PDB entry 9B1B | electron microscopy, 2.30 A resolution | chains B and C of the 4 polymer chains in the assembly

== Chain B ==
Molecule: viral protein 3
From: enterovirus D68
UniProt: A0A097BW12 (A0A097BW12_9ENTO); residues 1-247 here correspond to UniProt positions 318-564 (UniProt number = residue number + 317)
Chain sequence (247 residues; numbered 1 to 247; the number before each row is that of its first residue):
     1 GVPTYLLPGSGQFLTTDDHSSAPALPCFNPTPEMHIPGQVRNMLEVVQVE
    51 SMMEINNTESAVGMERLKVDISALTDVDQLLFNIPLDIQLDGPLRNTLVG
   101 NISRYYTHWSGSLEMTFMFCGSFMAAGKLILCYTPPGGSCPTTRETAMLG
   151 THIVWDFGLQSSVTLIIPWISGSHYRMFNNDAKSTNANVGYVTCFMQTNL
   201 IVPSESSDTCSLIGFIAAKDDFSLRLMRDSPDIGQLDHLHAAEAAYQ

== Chain C ==
Molecule: viral protein 2
From: enterovirus D68
UniProt: A0A0A7X639 (A0A0A7X639_9ENTO); residues 1-248 here correspond to UniProt positions 70-317 (UniProt number = residue number + 69)
Chain sequence (248 residues; numbered 1 to 248; the number before each row is that of its first residue):
     1 SPSAEACGYSDRVLQLKLGNSAIVTQEAANYCCAYGEWPNYLPDHEAVAI
    51 DKPTQPETATDRFYTLKSVKWETGSTGWWWKLPDALNNIGMFGQNVQHHY
   101 LYRSGFLIHVQCNATKFHQGALLVVAIPEHQRGAHNTNTSPGFDDIMKGE
   151 EGGTFNHPYVLDDGTSLACATIFPHQWINLRTNNSATIVLPWMNAAPMDF
   201 PLRHNQWTLAIIPVVPLGTRTTSSMVPITVSIAPMCCEFNGLRHAITQ
Disordered / not traced: 1-9, 248

== Interface between chain B and chain C ==
Contacting residue pairs (76):
  M34(B) with E46(C); N194(C); A195(C); A196(C); P197(C)
  H35(B) with E37(C), salt bridge; E46(C), hydrogen bond (backbone-side chain)
  P37(B) with Y35(C), hydrophobic; E37(C); P191(C), hydrophobic; W192(C); M193(C)
  G38(B) with Y35(C)
  V49(B) with T171(C); I172(C), hydrophobic
  E50(B) with T171(C), hydrogen bond (backbone-side chain)
  S51(B) with A168(C); T171(C)
  M52(B) with L167(C); A168(C), hydrogen bond (backbone-backbone); W177(C), hydrophobic
  E54(B) with Y159(C), hydrogen bond
  G63(B) with Y159(C)
  M64(B) with P158(C), hydrophobic; Y159(C); L167(C), hydrophobic; I212(C), hydrophobic; P213(C)
  R66(B) with Y159(C)
  K68(B) with V214(C); P216(C)
  N96(B) with S166(C), hydrogen bond; A168(C); C169(C)
  T97(B) with C169(C)
  L98(B) with C169(C); I172(C), hydrophobic
  M118(B) with W177(C), hydrophobic; N179(C)
  F119(B) with N179(C), hydrogen bond (backbone-side chain); R181(C)
  C120(B) with Q119(C); N179(C); V215(C), hydrophobic
  G121(B) with Q119(C); R181(C)
  S122(B) with K116(C); F117(C); H118(C); Q119(C); R181(C), hydrogen bond (backbone-side chain)
  F123(B) with K116(C), hydrogen bond (backbone-backbone); R181(C)
  M124(B) with K116(C), hydrogen bond (backbone-backbone); F117(C), hydrophobic
  A125(B) with R181(C), hydrogen bond (backbone-side chain)
  F157(B) with R181(C)
  G158(B) with R181(C), hydrogen bond (backbone-side chain)
  S161(B) with T182(C)
  P203(B) with F117(C), hydrophobic; R220(C), hydrogen bond (backbone-side chain)
  S204(B) with R220(C), hydrogen bond (backbone-side chain)
  E205(B) with F117(C); T219(C); R220(C), hydrogen bond (backbone-backbone); T221(C), hydrogen bond (backbone-backbone)
  S206(B) with F117(C); R220(C), hydrogen bond (backbone-side chain)
  S207(B) with Q119(C); R220(C)
  D208(B) with R220(C), salt bridge
  T209(B) with Q119(C), hydrogen bond (backbone-side chain)
  C210(B) with Q119(C)
  I213(B) with V215(C), hydrophobic
  F215(B) with W177(C), hydrophobic
  H240(B) with N138(C), hydrogen bond
Other interface residues (no listed pair), chain B (45 interface residues in all): I36, V46, L67, N101, L159, V202, S211
Other interface residues (no listed pair), chain C (39 interface residues in all): T76, G120, A121, L123

== Summary ==
The interface between chain B and chain C involves 45 residues on one side and 39 on the other, with 18
hydrogen bonds and 2 salt bridges. Polar pairs include H35(B)-E37(C), D208(B)-R220(C) and H35(B)-E46(C).
Here chain B is viral protein 3 and chain C is viral protein 2, both from enterovirus D68. Entry 9B1B (EV-D68
in complex with inhibitor Jun11-78-7) was determined by electron microscopy.
